Entry 8OZD (electron microscopy, 3.89 A resolution); this record covers chains F and D of the 8 polymer chains in the assembly.

== Chain F ==
Molecule: 18-nt RNA strand
Sequence (18 nucleotides; numbered 19 to 36; the number before each row is that of its first residue):
    19 UUUUUUUUUU UUUUUUUU

== Chain D ==
Molecule: Piwi domain-containing protein
From: Maribacter polysiphoniae
Reference sequence: A0A316E3U6 (A0A316E3U6_9FLAO); numbering as in UniProt (aligned over 1-507)
Chain sequence (507 residues; numbered 1 to 507; the number before each row is that of its first residue):
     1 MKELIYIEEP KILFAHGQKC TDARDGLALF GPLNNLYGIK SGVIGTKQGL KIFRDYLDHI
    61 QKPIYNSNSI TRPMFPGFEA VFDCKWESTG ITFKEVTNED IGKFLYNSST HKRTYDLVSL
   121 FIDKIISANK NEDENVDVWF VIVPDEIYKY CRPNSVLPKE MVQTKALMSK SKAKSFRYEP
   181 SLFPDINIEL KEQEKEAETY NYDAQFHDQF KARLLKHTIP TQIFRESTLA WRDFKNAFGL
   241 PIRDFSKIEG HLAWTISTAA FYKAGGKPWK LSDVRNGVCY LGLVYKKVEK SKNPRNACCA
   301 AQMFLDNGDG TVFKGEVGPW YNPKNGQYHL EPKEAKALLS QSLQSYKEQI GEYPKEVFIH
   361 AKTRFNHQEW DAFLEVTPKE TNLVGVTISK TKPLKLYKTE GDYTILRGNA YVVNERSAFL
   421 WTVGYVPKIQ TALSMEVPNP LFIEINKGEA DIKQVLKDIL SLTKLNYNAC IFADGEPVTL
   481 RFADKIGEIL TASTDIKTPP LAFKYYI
Unresolved in the structure: 165-198

== How chain F and chain D interact ==
Residue-residue contacts (44):
  U19(F) - Tyr148(D)  base contact
  U19(F) - Arg152(D)  hydrogen bond to the base
  U19(F) - His207(D)  sugar contact
  U19(F) - Lys211(D)  phosphate contact
  U19(F) - Gln222(D)  hydrogen bond to the phosphate
  U19(F) - Ile223(D)  hydrogen bond to the phosphate
  U19(F) - Arg225(D)  hydrogen bond to the sugar
  U19(F) - Lys263(D)  phosphate contact
  U19(F) - Asn468(D)  phosphate contact
  U19(F) - Ile507(D)  phosphate contact
  U20(F) - Gln222(D)  sugar contact
  U20(F) - Ile223(D)  phosphate contact
  U20(F) - Phe224(D)  phosphate contact
  U20(F) - Arg225(D)  salt bridge to the phosphate
  U20(F) - Thr228(D)  hydrogen bond to the phosphate
  U20(F) - Arg243(D)  base contact
  U20(F) - Phe245(D)  base contact
  U20(F) - Thr255(D)  hydrogen bond to the sugar
  U20(F) - Ile256(D)  sugar contact
  U20(F) - Asn468(D)  phosphate contact
  U21(F) - Asn468(D)  hydrogen bond to the phosphate
  U21(F) - Ala469(D)  sugar contact
  U21(F) - Ile471(D)  sugar contact
  U22(F) - Asn466(D)  phosphate contact
  U22(F) - Asp474(D)  sugar contact
  U22(F) - Arg481(D)  salt bridge to the phosphate
  U23(F) - Val423(D)  phosphate contact
  U23(F) - Leu433(D)  sugar contact
  U23(F) - Ser434(D)  sugar contact
  U23(F) - Met435(D)  sugar contact
  U23(F) - Asp474(D)  phosphate contact
  U23(F) - Gly475(D)  hydrogen bond to the phosphate
  U23(F) - Glu476(D)  phosphate contact
  U23(F) - Arg481(D)  salt bridge to the phosphate
  U24(F) - Lys390(D)  salt bridge to the phosphate
  U24(F) - Val423(D)  phosphate contact
  U24(F) - Glu436(D)  sugar contact
  U24(F) - Asn439(D)  phosphate contact
  U25(F) - Asn439(D)  hydrogen bond to the phosphate
  U30(F) - Asn325(D)  hydrogen bond to the sugar
  U31(F) - Lys324(D)  hydrogen bond to the sugar
  U31(F) - Asn325(D)  sugar contact
  U31(F) - Gly326(D)  hydrogen bond to the sugar
  U32(F) - Lys324(D)  sugar contact
Other interface residues (no listed pair), chain D (35 interface residues in all): Leu252, Val437

== In short ==
10 residues of chain F and 35 residues of chain D are in contact; the contacts include 12 hydrogen bonds and 4
salt bridges. Among the polar pairs are U19(F)-Arg152(D), U19(F)-Arg225(D) and U20(F)-Thr255(D).
Here chain F is an 18-nt RNA strand and chain D is Piwi domain-containing protein (Maribacter polysiphoniae).
Entry 8OZD (cryoEM structure of SPARTA complex dimer-3) was determined by electron microscopy together with
8OZ6, 8OZC, 8OZE, 8OZF, 8OZG and 8OZI from the same study.
